Entry 1XVC (X-ray diffraction, 2.00 A resolution); this record covers chains A and B of the 6 polymer chains in the assembly.

== Chain A (and B) ==
Name: Methane monooxygenase component A alpha chain
Organism: Methylococcus capsulatus
Notes: EC 1.14.13.25; fragment: alpha subunit; chain B of this document is another copy of the same molecule, construct and numbering; everything in this record applies to it too
UniProtKB: P22869 (MEMA_METCA); numbering as in UniProt (aligned over 1-527)
Chain sequence (527 residues; row label = number of the first residue in the row):
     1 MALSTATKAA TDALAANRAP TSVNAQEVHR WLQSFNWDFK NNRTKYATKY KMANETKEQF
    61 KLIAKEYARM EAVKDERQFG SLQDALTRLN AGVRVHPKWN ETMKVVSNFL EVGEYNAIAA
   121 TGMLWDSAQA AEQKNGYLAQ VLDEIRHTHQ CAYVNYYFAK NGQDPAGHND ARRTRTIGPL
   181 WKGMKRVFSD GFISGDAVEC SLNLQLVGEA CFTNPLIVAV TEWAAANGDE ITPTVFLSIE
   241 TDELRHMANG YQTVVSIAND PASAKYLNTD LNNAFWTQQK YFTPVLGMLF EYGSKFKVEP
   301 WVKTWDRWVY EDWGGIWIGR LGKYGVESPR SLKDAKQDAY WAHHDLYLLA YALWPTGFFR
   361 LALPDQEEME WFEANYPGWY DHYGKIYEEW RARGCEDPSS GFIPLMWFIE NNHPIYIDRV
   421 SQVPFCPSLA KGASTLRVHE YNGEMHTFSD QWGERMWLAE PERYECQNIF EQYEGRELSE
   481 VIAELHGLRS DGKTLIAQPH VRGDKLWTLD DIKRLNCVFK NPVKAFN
Unresolved in the structure: 1-16 (chain B: 1-17)
Ion coordination: Fe ion site 1: Glu114, Glu144, His147; Fe ion site 2: Glu144, Glu209, Glu243, His246
Small-molecule neighbours: 1-bromopentane (5BR): Thr102, Val105, Val106, Phe109, Val285, Leu286, Met288, Leu289
UniProt features mapped onto this chain:
  - active site: Cys151
  - binding site (Fe cation): Glu114, Glu144, His147, Glu209, Glu243, His246

== Chain A / chain B interface ==
Pairs across the interface (27; chain A residue first):
  Glu76(A) - Glu76(B)
  Arg77(A) - Gly80(B)
  Arg77(A) - Gln83(B)
  Arg77(A) - Asp84(B)
  Gly80(A) - Arg77(B)
  Gly80(A) - Ser81(B)  hydrogen bond (backbone-side chain)
  Ser81(A) - Gly80(B)  hydrogen bond (side chain-backbone)
  Ser81(A) - Ser81(B)
  Ser81(A) - Asp84(B)  hydrogen bond
  Ser81(A) - Ala85(B)  hydrogen bond (side chain-backbone)
  Gln83(A) - Arg77(B)
  Asp84(A) - Ser81(B)  hydrogen bond
  Asp84(A) - Thr234(B)
  Ala85(A) - Ser81(B)  hydrogen bond (backbone-side chain)
  Ala85(A) - Leu86(B)  hydrophobic
  Leu86(A) - Ala85(B)  hydrophobic
  Arg88(A) - Glu230(B)  salt bridge
  Arg88(A) - Thr234(B)  hydrogen bond
  Arg88(A) - Leu237(B)
  Leu89(A) - Leu89(B)  hydrophobic
  Leu89(A) - Glu230(B)
  Glu230(A) - Arg88(B)  salt bridge
  Glu230(A) - Leu89(B)
  Pro233(A) - Arg88(B)
  Thr234(A) - Asp84(B)
  Thr234(A) - Arg88(B)  hydrogen bond
  Leu237(A) - Arg88(B)
Also at the interface, not in a pair above, chain B (14 interface residues in all): Pro233

== Summary ==
Chain A and chain B each contribute 14 residues to their interface; the contacts include 8 hydrogen bonds and
2 salt bridges. Among the polar pairs are Arg88(A)-Glu230(B), Gly80(A)-Ser81(B) and Ser81(A)-Asp84(B). Chain A
binds 1-bromopentane.
Chain A and chain B are both Methane monooxygenase component A alpha chain (Methylococcus capsulatus); the
structure, soluble methane monooxygenase hydroxylase: 8-bromooctanol soaked structure, was determined by X-ray
diffraction (same publication as 1XU3, 1XU5, 1XVB, 1XVD, 1XVE, 1XVF and 1XVG).
